PDB entry 8VFV | electron microscopy, 3.30 A resolution | chains E and A of the 14 polymer chains in the assembly

# Chain E (and A)
Molecule: Envelope glycoprotein gp120
Organism: Human immunodeficiency virus 1
Notes: chain A of this document is another copy of the same molecule, construct and numbering; everything in this record applies to it too
UniProt: Q2N0S6 (Q2N0S6_9HIV1); the construct lacks a stretch of the UniProt sequence and is renumbered around it, so the offset changes along the chain: 31-141 = UniProt 30-140; 150-185 = UniProt 141-176; 189-309 = UniProt 188-308; 312-323 = UniProt 309-320; 2 more segments
Chain sequence (481 residues; numbered 31 to 513 plus 12 insertion-coded residues; 14 numbers in that range are skipped by the numbering (no residue carries them; nothing is unmodelled there); the number before each row is that of its first residue; a row labelled like 185A-185K holds insertion residues (185A, then the next letters in order)):
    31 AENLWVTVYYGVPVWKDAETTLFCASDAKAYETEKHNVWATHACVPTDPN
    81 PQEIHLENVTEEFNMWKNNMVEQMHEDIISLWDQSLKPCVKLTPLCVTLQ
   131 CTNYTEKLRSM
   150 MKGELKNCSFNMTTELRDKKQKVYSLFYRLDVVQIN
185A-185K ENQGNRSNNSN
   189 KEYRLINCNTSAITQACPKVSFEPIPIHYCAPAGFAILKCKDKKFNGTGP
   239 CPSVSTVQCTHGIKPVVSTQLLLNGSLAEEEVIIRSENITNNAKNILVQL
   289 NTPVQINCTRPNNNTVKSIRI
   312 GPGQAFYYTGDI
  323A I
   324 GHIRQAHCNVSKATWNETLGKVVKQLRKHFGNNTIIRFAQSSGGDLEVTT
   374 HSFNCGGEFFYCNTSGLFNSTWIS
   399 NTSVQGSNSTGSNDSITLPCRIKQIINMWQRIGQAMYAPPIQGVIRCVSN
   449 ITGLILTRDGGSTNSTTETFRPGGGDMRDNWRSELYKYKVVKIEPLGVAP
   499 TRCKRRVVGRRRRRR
Disordered / not traced: 31-32, 58-65, 185A-185K, 399-410, 459-462, 506-513
Differences from the reference sequence: conflict Glu106 (Thr105 in Q2N0S6), Tyr134 (Val133 in Q2N0S6), Glu136 (Asn135 in Q2N0S6), 18 further conflict positions vs the reference (Q2N0S6) not listed
Disulfide bonds: Cys54-Cys74, Cys119-Cys205, Cys126-Cys196, Cys131-Cys157, Cys218-Cys247, Cys228-Cys239, Cys296-Cys331, Cys378-Cys445, Cys385-Cys418
Glycans and other covalent adducts: N-acetylglucosamine (NAG) linked to Asn88, Asn133, Asn156, Asn160, Asn197, Asn234, Asn262, Asn276, Asn295, Asn301, Asn332, Asn386, Asn448
From the paper describing this entry:
  - contacts within the chain: Glu136-Lys151 (salt bridge)

# Interface between chain E and chain A
Residue-residue contacts - 23 pairs, chain E then chain A:
  Pro124(E) - Arg166(A)  hydrogen bond (backbone-side chain)
  Cys126(E) - Glu164(A)  hydrogen bond (side chain-backbone)
  Cys126(E) - Leu165(A)
  Cys126(E) - Arg166(A)  hydrogen bond (backbone-backbone)
  Cys126(E) - Pro313(A)  hydrophobic
  Val127(E) - Leu165(A)
  Val127(E) - Arg166(A)
  Val127(E) - Asp167(A)
  Thr128(E) - Leu165(A)
  Thr128(E) - Asp167(A)  hydrogen bond (backbone-side chain)
  Thr128(E) - Lys168(A)
  Asn160(E) - Arg166(A)  hydrogen bond (backbone-side chain)
  Thr162(E) - Arg166(A)
  Lys169(E) - Arg166(A)
  Ile184(E) - Leu165(A)  hydrophobic
  Arg192(E) - Leu165(A)
  Cys196(E) - Glu164(A)
  Cys196(E) - Pro313(A)
  Asn197(E) - Arg308(A)  hydrogen bond (backbone-side chain)
  Thr198(E) - Gly314(A)  hydrogen bond (backbone-backbone)
  Ser199(E) - Pro313(A)
  Ser199(E) - Gly314(A)
  Ala200(E) - Pro313(A)  hydrogen bond (backbone-backbone)
Other interface residues (no listed pair), chain E (15 interface residues in all): Met161

# Summary
Chain E and chain A form an interface of 15 and 8 residues respectively, with 8 hydrogen bonds. Among the
polar pairs are Pro124(E)-Arg166(A), Cys126(E)-Glu164(A) and Thr128(E)-Asp167(A). The paper reports contacts
within the chain involving Glu136(E) and Lys151(E).
Both chains are Envelope glycoprotein gp120 (Human immunodeficiency virus 1). Entry 8VFV (HIV Env
BG505_MD39_B16 SOSIP boosting trimer in complex with B16_d77.5 mouse Fab and RM20A3 Fab) was determined by
electron microscopy (same publication as 8F92, 8F9G and 8F9M).
